Entry 8CSJ (electron microscopy, 3.53 A resolution); this record covers chains D and E of the 9 polymer chains in the assembly.

Chain D:
Name: 4-33 heavy chain
Organism: Homo sapiens
Amino-acid sequence (122 residues; row label = number of the first residue in the row; a row labelled like 82A-82C holds insertion residues (82A, then the next letters in order)):
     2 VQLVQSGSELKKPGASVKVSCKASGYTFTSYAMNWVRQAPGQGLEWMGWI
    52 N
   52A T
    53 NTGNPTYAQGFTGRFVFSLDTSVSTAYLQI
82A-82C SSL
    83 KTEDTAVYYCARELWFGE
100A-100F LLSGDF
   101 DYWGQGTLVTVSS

Chain E:
Name: 4-33 light chain
Organism: Homo sapiens
Amino-acid sequence (110 residues; numbered 2 to 107 plus 5 insertion-coded residues; 1 number in that range is skipped by the numbering (no residue carries it; nothing is unmodelled there); the number before each row is that of its first residue; a row labelled like 27A-27C holds insertion residues (27A, then the next letters in order)):
     2 SVLTQPPS
    11 VSGAPGQRVTISCTGSS
27A-27C SNI
    28 GAGYDVHWYQQLPGTAPKIIIYDNSNRPSGVPDRFSGSKSGTSASLAITG
    78 LQAEDEADYYCQSYDSSL
95A-95B SG
    96 RVFGGGTKLTVL

Interface between chain D and chain E:
Contacting residue pairs (13):
  Gln39(D) with Gln38(E)
  Gly44(D) with Tyr87(E)
  Leu45(D) with Phe98(E)
  Glu46(D) with Phe98(E)
  Leu100B(D) with Tyr91(E)
  Ser100C(D) with Arg96(E)
  Gly100D(D) with His34(E), hydrogen bond (backbone-side chain); Gln89(E); Arg96(E)
  Phe100F(D) with Tyr36(E); Arg96(E)
  Trp103(D) with Tyr36(E), hydrophobic; Pro44(E)
Interface residues without a listed pair, chain D (14 interface residues in all): Val37, Gln43, Trp47, Tyr91, Gly104
Interface residues without a listed pair, chain E (10 interface residues in all): Ala43

Summary:
The interface between chain D and chain E involves 14 residues on one side and 10 on the other; the contacts
include 1 hydrogen bond. The hydrogen-bonded pair is Gly100D(D)-His34(E).
Chain D is 4-33 heavy chain and chain E is 4-33 light chain, both from Homo sapiens; the structure, Cryo-EM
structure of NTD-directed non-neutralizing antibody 4-33 in complex with prefusion SARS-CoV-2 spike
glycoprotein, was determined by electron microscopy.
